Entry 3ZY5 (X-ray diffraction, 1.96 A resolution); this record covers chain A.

== Chain A ==
Name: Putative GDP-fucose protein O-fucosyltransferase 1
Organism: Caenorhabditis elegans
Notes: EC 2.4.1.221
Reference sequence: Q18014 (OFUT1_CAEEL); residues 26-383 here = UniProt positions 26-383
Amino-acid sequence (362 residues; row label = number of the first residue in the row):
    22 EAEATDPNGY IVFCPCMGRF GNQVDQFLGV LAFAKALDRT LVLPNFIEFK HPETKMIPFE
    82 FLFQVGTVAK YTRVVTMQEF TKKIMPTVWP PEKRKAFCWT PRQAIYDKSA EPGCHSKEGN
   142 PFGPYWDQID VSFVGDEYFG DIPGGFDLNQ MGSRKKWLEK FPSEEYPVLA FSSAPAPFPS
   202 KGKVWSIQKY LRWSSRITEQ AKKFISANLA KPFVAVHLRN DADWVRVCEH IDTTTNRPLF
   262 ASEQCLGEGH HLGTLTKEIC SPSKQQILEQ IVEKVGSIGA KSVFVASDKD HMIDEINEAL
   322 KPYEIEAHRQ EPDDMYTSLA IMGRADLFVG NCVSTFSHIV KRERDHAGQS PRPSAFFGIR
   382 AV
Unresolved in the structure: 22, 128-130, 382-383
Disulfides: Cys-35/Cys-37, Cys-119/Cys-135, Cys-249/Cys-281, Cys-266/Cys-353
Construct notes: expression tag (22-25)
Small-molecule neighbours: guanosine-5'-diphosphate-beta-L-fucopyranose (GFB): Gly-39, Arg-40, Phe-41, Gly-42, Asn-43, Ala-131, Glu-132, Pro-133, Phe-199, His-238, Arg-240, Trp-245, Val-248, Phe-261, Ala-307, Ser-308, Asp-309, Asp-334, Asp-335, Met-336, Val-354, Ser-355, Thr-356, Phe-357
UniProt features mapped onto this chain:
  - binding site (substrate): Arg-40 to Asn-43, His-238 to Arg-240, Thr-356, Phe-357
  - mutagenesis: Asn-43 (N43A: Reduces enzyme activity by over 90%), Arg-240 (R240A/K: Abolishes enzyme activity)
Reported in the primary citation:
  - contacts within the chain: Arg-240/Trp-245 (hydrophobic contact)
  - binding site for guanosine-5'-diphosphate-beta-L-fucopyranose: Arg-40, Phe-41, Gly-42, Asn-43, His-238, Arg-240, Phe-261, Ser-308, Asp-309, Asp-334, Ser-355, Thr-356, Phe-357
  - mutagenesis - D242A, D309N: unchanged catalytic activity on guanosine-5'-diphosphate-beta-L-fucopyranose
  - mutagenesis - R40A, N43A (25-fold), F199A, D244A, W245A, F261A, F357A: decreased catalytic activity on guanosine-5'-diphosphate-beta-L-fucopyranose
  - mutagenesis - R240A, R240K: abolished catalytic activity on guanosine-5'-diphosphate-beta-L-fucopyranose
  - mutagenesis - R40A, N43A, R240A, R240K: increased stability
  - mutagenesis - F199A, D242A, D244A, W245A, F261A, D309N, F357A: decreased stability
  - catalytic residues: Asn-43, Arg-240 (proposed by the authors, not directly observed)

== Overview ==
Ligands of chain A: guanosine-5'-diphosphate-beta-L-fucopyranose. Curated annotation (UniProt) lists 9
substrate-binding residues and 2 mutagenesis sites. The paper reports catalytic residues Asn-43 and Arg-240;
R40A, N43A and F199A, among others, reduce catalytic activity on guanosine-5'-diphosphate-beta-L-fucopyranose;
11 substitutions were tested in all.
Chain A is Putative GDP-fucose protein O-fucosyltransferase 1 (Caenorhabditis elegans); the structure, Crystal
structure of POFUT1 in complex with GDP-fucose (crystal-form-I), was determined by X-ray diffraction,
deposited together with 3ZY2, 3ZY3, 3ZY4 and 3ZY6.
